2CV0 - chains C and A; structure by X-ray diffraction, 2.40 A resolution.

== Chain C ==
Molecule: tRNA
Sequence (75 nucleotides; numbered 501 to 576 plus 1 insertion-coded residue; 2 numbers in that range are skipped by the numbering (no residue carries them; nothing is unmodelled there); the number before each row is that of its first residue):
   501 GGCCCCAUCGUCUAGC
   518 GGU
  520A U
   521 AGGACGCGGCCCUCUCAAGGCCGAAA
   548 CGGGGGUUCGAUUCCCCCUGGGGUCACCA

== Chain A ==
Molecule: glutamyl-tRNA synthetase
Source organism: Thermus thermophilus
Notes: EC 6.1.1.17
UniProt: P27000 (SYE_THET8); numbering as in UniProt (aligned over 1-468)
Chain sequence (468 residues; each row starts with the number of its first residue):
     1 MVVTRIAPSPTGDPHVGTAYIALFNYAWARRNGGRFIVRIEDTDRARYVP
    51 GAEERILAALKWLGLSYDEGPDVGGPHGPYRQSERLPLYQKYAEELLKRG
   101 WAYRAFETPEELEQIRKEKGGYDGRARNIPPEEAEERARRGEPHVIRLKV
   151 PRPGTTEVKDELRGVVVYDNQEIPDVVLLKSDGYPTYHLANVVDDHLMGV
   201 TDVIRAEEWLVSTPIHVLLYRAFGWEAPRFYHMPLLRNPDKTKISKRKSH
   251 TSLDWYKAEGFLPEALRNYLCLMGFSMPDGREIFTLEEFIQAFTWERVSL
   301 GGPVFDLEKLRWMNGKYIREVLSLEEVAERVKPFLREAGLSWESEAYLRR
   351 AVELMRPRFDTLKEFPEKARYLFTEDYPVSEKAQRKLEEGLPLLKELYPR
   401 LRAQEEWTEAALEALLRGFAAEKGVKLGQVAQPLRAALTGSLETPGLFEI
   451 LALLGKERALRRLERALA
Small-molecule neighbours: glutamic acid (GLU): Arg5, Ala7, Glu41, Tyr187, Asn191, Arg205, Trp209
Curated features (UniProtKB/Swiss-Prot):
  - region: Gln432 to Leu447 (Interaction with tRNA)
  - motif: Pro8 to Thr18 ('HIGH' region), Lys243 to Arg247 ('KMSKS' region)
  - binding site (L-glutamate): Arg5 to Ala7, Glu41, Tyr187 to Asn191, Arg205
  - binding site (ATP): His15, Glu208, Leu236, Lys243 to Arg247
  - site: Leu354 (Interaction with tRNA), Arg358 (Essential for discrimination between tRNA(Glu) and tRNA(Gln))

== Interface between chain C and chain A ==
Pairs across the interface - 93 pairs, chain C then chain A:
  C503(C) with Glu172(A), hydrogen bond to the sugar
  C504(C) with Val166(A), phosphate contact; Tyr168(A), sugar contact; Leu210(A), sugar contact
  C505(C) with Arg163(A), hydrogen bond to the sugar; Val166(A), phosphate contact; Glu207(A), hydrogen bond to the sugar; Leu210(A), sugar contact
  C506(C) with Arg163(A), phosphate contact; Gly301(A), sugar contact
  U511(C) with Lys241(A), salt bridge to the phosphate; Val304(A), phosphate contact; Asp306(A), sugar contact
  C512(C) with Leu272(A), hydrogen bond to the sugar; Met273(A), sugar contact; Gly302(A), phosphate contact; Pro303(A), phosphate contact; Val304(A), hydrogen bond to the phosphate; Lys309(A), base contact
  U513(C) with Met273(A), phosphate contact; Gly274(A), hydrogen bond to the phosphate; Ser299(A), hydrogen bond to the phosphate; Pro303(A), phosphate contact
  A514(C) with Ser276(A), sugar contact; Arg297(A), hydrogen bond to the phosphate
  G515(C) with Arg297(A), salt bridge to the phosphate
  G523(C) with Glu282(A), hydrogen bond to the base
  A524(C) with Glu282(A), hydrogen bond to the sugar; Lys309(A), hydrogen bond to the sugar; Trp312(A), sugar contact
  C525(C) with Glu308(A), sugar contact; Lys309(A), sugar contact; Trp312(A), sugar contact
  C534(C) with Arg417(A), salt bridge to the phosphate; Leu427(A), sugar contact; Ala431(A), sugar contact; Arg435(A), hydrogen bond to the base; Gly446(A), base contact; Leu447(A), hydrogen bond to the base; Phe448(A), base contact; Glu449(A), base contact
  U535(C) with Gln432(A), hydrogen bond to the sugar; Arg435(A), base contact; Leu442(A), hydrogen bond to the sugar; Glu443(A), base contact; Thr444(A), hydrogen bond to the base; Pro445(A), base contact; Gly446(A), hydrogen bond to the base
  C536(C) with Arg358(A), hydrogen bond to the base; Glu443(A), sugar contact; Thr444(A), base contact
  A537(C) with Pro357(A), hydrogen bond to the sugar; Arg358(A), base contact
  A538(C) with Arg319(A), hydrogen bond to the phosphate; Pro357(A), sugar contact
  G539(C) with Lys316(A), salt bridge to the phosphate; Arg319(A), salt bridge to the phosphate; Glu320(A), phosphate contact
  G569(C) with Arg237(A), hydrogen bond to the sugar; Lys241(A), sugar contact; Thr242(A), phosphate contact; Lys243(A), phosphate contact
  G570(C) with Glu208(A), sugar contact; Val211(A), base contact; Thr242(A), phosphate contact; Lys243(A), hydrogen bond to the phosphate
  U571(C) with Glu208(A), sugar contact; Val211(A), sugar contact; Lys243(A), salt bridge to the phosphate
  A573(C) with Arg116(A), phosphate contact
  C574(C) with Glu107(A), hydrogen bond to the base; Pro109(A), base contact; Leu112(A), base contact; Arg116(A), salt bridge to the phosphate; Val145(A), base contact; Arg147(A), salt bridge to the phosphate; Val177(A), sugar contact; Lys180(A), base contact; Ser181(A), hydrogen bond to the base
  C575(C) with Asp44(A), hydrogen bond to the sugar; Arg47(A), hydrogen bond to the sugar; Lys180(A), salt bridge to the phosphate
  A576(C) with Ser9(A), sugar contact; Glu41(A), phosphate contact; Thr43(A), hydrogen bond to the phosphate; Asp44(A), phosphate contact; Arg47(A), sugar contact; Lys180(A), salt bridge to the phosphate; Pro185(A), phosphate contact; Thr186(A), phosphate contact; Tyr187(A), hydrogen bond to the phosphate; Glu208(A), base contact; Trp209(A), base contact
Other interface residues (no listed pair), chain C (27 interface residues in all): G526, G568
Other interface residues (no listed pair), chain A (67 interface residues in all): Thr108, Asp240, Leu300, Gly428

== Summary ==
27 residues of chain C and 67 residues of chain A are in contact, with 28 hydrogen bonds and 10 salt bridges.
Polar pairs include G523(C)-Glu282(A), C534(C)-Arg435(A) and C534(C)-Leu447(A). Chain A binds glutamic acid.
Chain C is tRNA and chain A is glutamyl-tRNA synthetase (Thermus thermophilus); the structure, Glutamyl-tRNA
synthetase from Thermus thermophilus in complex with tRNA(Glu) and L-glutamate, was determined by X-ray
diffraction together with 2DXI, 2CUZ and 2CV2 from the same study.
